5A5R - chain A; structure by X-ray diffraction, 2.01 A resolution.

[Chain A]
Name: Atpase family aaa domain-containing protein 2
From: Homo sapiens
Notes: EC 3.6.1.3; fragment: bromodomain, residues 981-1108
Reference sequence: Q6PL18 (ATAD2_HUMAN); residue numbers follow UniProt; this construct covers 981-1108
Amino-acid sequence (130 residues; row label = number of the first residue in the row):
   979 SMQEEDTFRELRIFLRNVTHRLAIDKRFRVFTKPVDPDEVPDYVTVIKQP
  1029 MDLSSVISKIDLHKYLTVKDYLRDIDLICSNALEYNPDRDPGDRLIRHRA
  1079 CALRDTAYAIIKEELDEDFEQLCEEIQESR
Sequence notes: expression tag (979-980)
Residues lining bound ligands: NP8 (5-(5-methoxypyridin-3-yl)-3-methyl-8-[(piperidin-4-yl)amino]-1,2-dihydro-1,7-naphthyridin-2-one): V1008, V1013, D1014, E1017, V1018, Y1021, A1060, Y1063, N1064, D1068, G1070, D1071, I1074

[Summary]
Chain A binds compound NP8.
Chain A is Atpase family aaa domain-containing protein 2 (Homo sapiens); the structure, Crystal structure of
human ATAD2 bromodomain in complex with 5-5-
methoxypyridin-3-yl-3-methyl-8-piperidin-4-ylamino-1,2-dihydro-1,7- naphthyridin-2-one, was determined by
X-ray diffraction (same publication as 5A5N, 5A5O, 5A5P, 5A5Q and 5A5S).
